6PRL - chains C and F of the 6 polymer chains in the assembly; structure by X-ray diffraction, 1.87 A resolution.

[Chain C]
Name: Fusion glycoprotein F0
Notes: fragment: N-terminal heptad repeat domain
UniProt: Q84193 (Q84193_9MONO); residues 139-189 here = UniProt positions 139-189
Chain sequence (53 residues; numbered 138 to 190; the number before each row is that of its first residue):
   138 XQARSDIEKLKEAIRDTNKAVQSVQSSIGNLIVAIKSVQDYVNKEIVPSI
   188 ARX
Disordered / not traced: 138-140, 189-190
Differences from the reference sequence: acetylation (138); amidation (190)
Modified positions: ACE (acetyl group) at position 138; NH2 (amino group) at position 190

[Chain F]
Name: Fusion glycoprotein F0
Notes: fragment: C-terminal heptad repeat domain
UniProt: A0A0M3VGX6 (A0A0M3VGX6_9MONO); residues 449-484 here = UniProt positions 449-484
Chain sequence (38 residues; row label = number of the first residue in the row):
   448 XVALDXIDISIVLNKIKSQLEESKEWIRRSNKILDSIX
Disordered / not traced: 448-450, 485
Differences from the reference sequence: acetylation (448); engineered mutation EOE_453 (Pro in A0A0M3VGX6), V459 (Glu in A0A0M3VGX6), I463 (Ala in A0A0M3VGX6), Q466 (Asp in A0A0M3VGX6), K479 (Gln in A0A0M3VGX6), I480 (Lys in A0A0M3VGX6); amidation (485)
Modified positions: ACE (acetyl group) at position 448; EOE (beta3-proline) at position 453; NH2 (amino group) at position 485

[How chain C and chain F interact]
Residue-residue contacts (34; chain C residue first):
  D143(C) with I484(F)
  K146(C) with I480(F); S483(F), hydrogen bond (side chain-backbone); I484(F)
  L147(C) with I484(F), hydrophobic
  E149(C) with I480(F)
  A150(C) with S477(F), hydrogen bond (backbone-side chain); L481(F), hydrophobic
  D153(C) with W473(F); R476(F); S477(F); I480(F)
  T154(C) with S477(F), hydrogen bond
  K156(C) with W473(F)
  A157(C) with S470(F), hydrogen bond (backbone-side chain); W473(F), hydrophobic; I474(F), hydrophobic
  S160(C) with Q466(F); E469(F); S470(F); W473(F)
  V161(C) with S470(F)
  S163(C) with Q466(F)
  S164(C) with I463(F); Q466(F), hydrogen bond (backbone-side chain)
  N167(C) with V459(F); K462(F); I463(F); Q466(F), hydrogen bond
  L168(C) with I463(F), hydrophobic
  A171(C) with V459(F), hydrophobic
  S174(C) with I456(F)
  Y178(C) with EOE_453(F); I454(F), hydrophobic
Interface residues without a listed pair, chain C (20 interface residues in all): V170, V175
Interface residues without a listed pair, chain F (18 interface residues in all): L460

[Overview]
Chain C and chain F form an interface of 20 and 18 residues respectively, with 6 hydrogen bonds. Polar
contacts include K146(C)-S483(F), A150(C)-S477(F) and T154(C)-S477(F).
Here chain C is Fusion glycoprotein F0 and chain F is Fusion glycoprotein F0. Entry 6PRL (Assembly of VIQKI
P5(beta-L-homoproline) with human parainfluenza virus type 3 (HPIV3) fusion glycoprotein N-terminal heptad
repeat ...) was determined by X-ray diffraction together with 6V3V, 6VAS, 6PYQ and 6PZ6 from the same study.
